Entry 5W65 (electron microscopy, 4.30 A resolution (low resolution: residue-level contacts below are approximate; hydrogen-bond / salt-bridge calls are withheld)); this record covers chains A and T of the 20 polymer chains in the assembly.

== Chain A ==
Molecule: DNA-directed RNA polymerase I subunit RPA190
From: Saccharomyces cerevisiae (strain ATCC 204508 / S288c)
Notes: EC 2.7.7.6
UniProtKB: P10964 (RPA1_YEAST); residue numbers follow UniProt; this construct covers 1-1664
Sequence (1664 residues; each row starts with the number of its first residue):
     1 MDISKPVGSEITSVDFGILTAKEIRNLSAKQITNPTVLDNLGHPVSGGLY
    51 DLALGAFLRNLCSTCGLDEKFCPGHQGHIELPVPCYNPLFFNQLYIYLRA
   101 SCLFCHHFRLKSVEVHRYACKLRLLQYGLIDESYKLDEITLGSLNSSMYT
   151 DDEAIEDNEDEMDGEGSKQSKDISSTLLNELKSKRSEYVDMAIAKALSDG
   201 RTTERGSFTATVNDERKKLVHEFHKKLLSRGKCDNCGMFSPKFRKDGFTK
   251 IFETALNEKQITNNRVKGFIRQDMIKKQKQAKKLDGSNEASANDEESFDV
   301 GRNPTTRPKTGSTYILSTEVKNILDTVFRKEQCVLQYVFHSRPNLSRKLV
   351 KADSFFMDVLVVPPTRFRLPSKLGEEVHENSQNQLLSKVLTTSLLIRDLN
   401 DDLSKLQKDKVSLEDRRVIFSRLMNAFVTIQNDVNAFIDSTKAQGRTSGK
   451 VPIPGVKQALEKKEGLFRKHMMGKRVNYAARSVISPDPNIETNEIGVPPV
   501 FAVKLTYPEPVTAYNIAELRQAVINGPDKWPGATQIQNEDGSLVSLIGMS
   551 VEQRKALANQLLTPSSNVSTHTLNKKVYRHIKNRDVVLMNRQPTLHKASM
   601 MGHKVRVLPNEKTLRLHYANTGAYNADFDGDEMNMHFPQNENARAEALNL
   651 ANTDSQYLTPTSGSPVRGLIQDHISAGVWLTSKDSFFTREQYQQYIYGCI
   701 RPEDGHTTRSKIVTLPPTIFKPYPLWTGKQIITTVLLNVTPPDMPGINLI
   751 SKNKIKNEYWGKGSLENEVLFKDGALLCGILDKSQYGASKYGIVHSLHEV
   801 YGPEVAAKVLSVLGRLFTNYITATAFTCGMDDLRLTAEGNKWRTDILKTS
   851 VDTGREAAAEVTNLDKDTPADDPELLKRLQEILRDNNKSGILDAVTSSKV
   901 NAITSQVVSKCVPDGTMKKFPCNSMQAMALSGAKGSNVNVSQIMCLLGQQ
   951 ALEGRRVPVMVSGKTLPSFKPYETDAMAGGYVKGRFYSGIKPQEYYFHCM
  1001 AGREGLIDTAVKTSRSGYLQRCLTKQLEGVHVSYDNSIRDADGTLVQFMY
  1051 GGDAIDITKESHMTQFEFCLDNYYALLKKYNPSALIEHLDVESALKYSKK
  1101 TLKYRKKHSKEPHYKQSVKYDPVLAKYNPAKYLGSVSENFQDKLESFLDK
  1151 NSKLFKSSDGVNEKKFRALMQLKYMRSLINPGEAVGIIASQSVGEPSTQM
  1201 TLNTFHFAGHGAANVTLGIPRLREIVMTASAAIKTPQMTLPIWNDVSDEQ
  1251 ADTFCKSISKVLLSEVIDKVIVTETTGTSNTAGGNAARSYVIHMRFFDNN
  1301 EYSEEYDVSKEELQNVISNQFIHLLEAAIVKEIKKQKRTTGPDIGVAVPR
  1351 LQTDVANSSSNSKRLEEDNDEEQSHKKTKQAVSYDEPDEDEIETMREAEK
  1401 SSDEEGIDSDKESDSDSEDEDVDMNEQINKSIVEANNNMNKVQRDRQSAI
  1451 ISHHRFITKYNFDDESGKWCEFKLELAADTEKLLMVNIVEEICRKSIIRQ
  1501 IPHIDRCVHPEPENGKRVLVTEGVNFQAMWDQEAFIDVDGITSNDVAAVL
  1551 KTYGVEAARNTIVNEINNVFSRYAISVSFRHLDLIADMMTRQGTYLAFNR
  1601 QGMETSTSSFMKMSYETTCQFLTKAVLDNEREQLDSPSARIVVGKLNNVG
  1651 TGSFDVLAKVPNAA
Disordered / not traced: 142-171, 269-311, 445-449, 1110-1111, 1201-1213, 1277-1285, 1338-1437, 1664
UniProt features mapped onto this chain:
  - region: Pro-992 to Glu-1004 (Bridging helix)
  - binding site (Zn(2+)): Cys-62, Cys-65, Cys-72, His-75, Cys-102, Cys-105, Cys-233, Cys-236
  - binding site (Mg(2+)): Asp-627, Asp-629, Asp-631
  - modified residue (Phosphoserine): Ser-889, Ser-1636
Metal / ion sites: Zn2+ site 1: Cys-62, Cys-65, Cys-72, His-75; Zn2+ site 2: Cys-233, Cys-236

== Chain T ==
Molecule: template strand DNA
Sequence (54 nucleotides; numbered 1 to 54; the number before each row is that of its first residue):
     1 TGTCTTCAACTGCTTTCGCATGAAGTACCTCCCAACTACTTTTCCTCACA
    51 CTTG

== Interface between chain A and chain T ==
Contacting residue pairs - 22 pairs, chain A then chain T:
  Leu-373(A) with DG22(T); DA23(T)
  His-378(A) with DA24(T)
  Lys-463(A) with DC13(T); DT14(T)
  Arg-475(A) with DG18(T)
  Gln-592(A) with DT16(T); DC17(T)
  Thr-1013(A) with DT15(T)
  Ser-1014(A) with DT15(T)
  Arg-1015(A) with DT15(T)
  Tyr-1018(A) with DC13(T); DT14(T)
  Arg-1021(A) with DT14(T)
  Met-1227(A) with DT14(T)
  Arg-1600(A) with DG12(T)
  Glu-1616(A) with DC13(T); DT14(T)
  Thr-1617(A) with DG12(T); DC13(T)
  Gln-1620(A) with DT11(T); DG12(T)
Other interface residues (no listed pair), chain A (21 interface residues in all): Gly-374, Lys-457, Arg-468, Arg-481, Pro-593, Ala-1010

== In short ==
21 residues of chain A face 11 of chain T across their interface. The Zn2+ site 1 is built by Cys-62(A),
Cys-65(A), Cys-72(A) and His-75(A). UniProt lists 8 Zn2+-binding residues and 3 Mg2+-binding residues on chain
A.
Here chain A is DNA-directed RNA polymerase I subunit RPA190 (Saccharomyces cerevisiae (strain ATCC 204508 /
S288c)) and chain T is template strand DNA. Entry 5W65 (RNA polymerase I Initial Transcribing Complex State 2)
was determined by electron microscopy together with 5W5Y, 5W64 and 5W66 from the same study.
